8UX6 - chains C and D of the 3 polymer chains in the assembly; structure by X-ray diffraction, 2.00 A resolution.

# Chain C
Name: Fab201 light chain
Organism: Homo sapiens
Chain sequence (216 residues; numbered 1 to 236; 20 numbers in that range are skipped by the numbering (no residue carries them; nothing is unmodelled there); the number before each row is that of its first residue):
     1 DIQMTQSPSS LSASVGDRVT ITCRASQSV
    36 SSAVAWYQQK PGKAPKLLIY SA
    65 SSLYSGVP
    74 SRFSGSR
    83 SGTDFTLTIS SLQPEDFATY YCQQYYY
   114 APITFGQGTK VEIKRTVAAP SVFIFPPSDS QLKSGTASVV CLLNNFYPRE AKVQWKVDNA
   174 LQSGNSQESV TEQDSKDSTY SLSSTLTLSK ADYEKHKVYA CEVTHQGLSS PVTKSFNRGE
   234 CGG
Disordered / not traced: 234-236
Cystine bridges: Cys-23/Cys-104, Cys-154/Cys-214
Metal / ion sites: Ca2+ site 1: Ser-36, Gly-84; Ca2+ site 2 near Ser-93 (its only coordinating residue here); Na+: Asn-178, Ser-179

# Chain D
Name: Fab201 heavy chain
Organism: Homo sapiens
Chain sequence (221 residues; numbered 0 to 231; 11 numbers in that range are skipped by the numbering (no residue carries them; nothing is unmodelled there); the number before each row is that of its first residue; numbering starts at 0):
     0 SEVQLVESGG
    11 GLVQPGGSLR LSCAASGFNI
    35 SSSSIHWVRQ APGKGLEWVA SISPY
    62 YSSTSYADSV K
    74 GRFTISADTS KNTAYLQMNS LRAEDTAVYY CARGPG
   113 YAMDYWGQGT LVTVSSASTK GPSVFPLAPS SKSTSGGTAA LGCLVKDYFP EPVTVSWNSG
   173 ALTSGVHTFP AVLQSSGLYS LSSVVTVPSS SLGTQTYICN VNHKPSNTKV DKKVEPKSC
Disordered / not traced: 0, 143-148, 229-231
Cystine bridges: Cys-23/Cys-104, Cys-155/Cys-211
Metal / ion sites: Na+ site 1 near Thr-65 (its only coordinating residue here); Na+ site 2 near Asp-81 (its only coordinating residue here); Na+ site 3: Tyr-113 (shared with 1 residue of chain F)

# Chain C / chain D interface
Pairs across the interface (57; chain C residue first):
  Tyr-42(C) / Met-115(D)  hydrogen bond (side chain-backbone)
  Tyr-42(C) / Trp-118(D)
  Gln-44(C) / Gln-44(D)  hydrogen bond
  Gln-44(C) / Tyr-103(D)  hydrogen bond
  Lys-48(C) / Tyr-103(D)
  Lys-48(C) / Gln-120(D)
  Ala-49(C) / Trp-118(D)
  Ala-49(C) / Gly-119(D)
  Ala-49(C) / Gln-120(D)  hydrogen bond (backbone-side chain)
  Pro-50(C) / Leu-50(D)  hydrophobic
  Pro-50(C) / Trp-118(D)
  Leu-52(C) / Met-115(D)
  Leu-52(C) / Asp-116(D)
  Tyr-68(C) / Asp-116(D)
  Tyr-103(C) / Gln-44(D)  hydrogen bond
  Tyr-103(C) / Gly-49(D)
  Tyr-103(C) / Leu-50(D)  hydrophobic
  Gln-105(C) / Tyr-113(D)  hydrogen bond (side chain-backbone)
  Gln-105(C) / Met-115(D)
  Tyr-107(C) / Tyr-113(D)
  Tyr-107(C) / Ala-114(D)
  Ala-114(C) / Tyr-113(D)
  Pro-115(C) / Trp-52(D)  hydrophobic
  Ile-116(C) / Trp-52(D)
  Ile-116(C) / Tyr-113(D)  hydrophobic
  Phe-118(C) / Leu-50(D)
  Phe-136(C) / Ala-152(D)  hydrophobic
  Phe-138(C) / Leu-139(D)  hydrophobic
  Phe-138(C) / Ala-140(D)
  Phe-138(C) / Ala-152(D)
  Ser-141(C) / Phe-137(D)
  Ser-141(C) / Pro-138(D)
  Ser-143(C) / Phe-137(D)
  Ser-143(C) / Pro-138(D)
  Gln-144(C) / Phe-137(D)
  Gln-144(C) / Lys-158(D)
  Thr-149(C) / Lys-158(D)
  Ser-151(C) / Leu-156(D)
  Ser-151(C) / Lys-158(D)
  Leu-155(C) / Phe-181(D)  hydrophobic
  Leu-155(C) / Val-196(D)  hydrophobic
  Asn-157(C) / His-179(D)  hydrogen bond
  Asn-158(C) / His-179(D)  hydrogen bond
  Gln-180(C) / Val-184(D)
  Gln-180(C) / Leu-185(D)
  Gln-180(C) / Gln-186(D)
  Glu-181(C) / Val-184(D)
  Ser-182(C) / Phe-181(D)
  Ser-182(C) / Pro-182(D)  hydrogen bond (side chain-backbone)
  Ser-182(C) / Val-184(D)
  Val-183(C) / Pro-182(D)
  Thr-184(C) / Phe-181(D)
  Ser-194(C) / His-179(D)  hydrogen bond
  Ser-194(C) / Phe-181(D)
  Leu-195(C) / Phe-181(D)
  Ser-196(C) / Phe-181(D)
  Thr-200(C) / Lys-158(D)
Also at the interface, not in a pair above, chain C (37 interface residues in all): Gly-47, Ser-147, Val-153, Asp-187
Also at the interface, not in a pair above, chain D (34 interface residues in all): Val-42, Lys-48, Thr-150, Leu-153, Ser-187, Ser-194, Thr-198, Lys-224

# Overview
37 residues of chain C and 34 residues of chain D are in contact; the contacts include 10 hydrogen bonds.
Polar contacts include Tyr-42(C)/Met-115(D), Gln-44(C)/Gln-44(D) and Gln-44(C)/Tyr-103(D). The Ca2+ site 1 is
built by Ser-36(C) and Gly-84(C).
Chain C is Fab201 light chain and chain D is Fab201 heavy chain, both from Homo sapiens; the structure,
Structure of Fab201 with a T. parva sporozoite neutralizing B cell epitope of p67, was determined by X-ray
diffraction.
